PDB entry 8P62 | electron microscopy, 3.90 A resolution | chains 6 and A of the 14 polymer chains in the assembly

[Chain 6]
Protein: DNA replication licensing factor MCM6
Source organism: Saccharomyces cerevisiae
Notes: EC 3.6.4.12
UniProtKB: P53091 (MCM6_YEAST); numbering as in UniProt (aligned over 1-1017)
Chain sequence (1017 residues; row label = number of the first residue in the row):
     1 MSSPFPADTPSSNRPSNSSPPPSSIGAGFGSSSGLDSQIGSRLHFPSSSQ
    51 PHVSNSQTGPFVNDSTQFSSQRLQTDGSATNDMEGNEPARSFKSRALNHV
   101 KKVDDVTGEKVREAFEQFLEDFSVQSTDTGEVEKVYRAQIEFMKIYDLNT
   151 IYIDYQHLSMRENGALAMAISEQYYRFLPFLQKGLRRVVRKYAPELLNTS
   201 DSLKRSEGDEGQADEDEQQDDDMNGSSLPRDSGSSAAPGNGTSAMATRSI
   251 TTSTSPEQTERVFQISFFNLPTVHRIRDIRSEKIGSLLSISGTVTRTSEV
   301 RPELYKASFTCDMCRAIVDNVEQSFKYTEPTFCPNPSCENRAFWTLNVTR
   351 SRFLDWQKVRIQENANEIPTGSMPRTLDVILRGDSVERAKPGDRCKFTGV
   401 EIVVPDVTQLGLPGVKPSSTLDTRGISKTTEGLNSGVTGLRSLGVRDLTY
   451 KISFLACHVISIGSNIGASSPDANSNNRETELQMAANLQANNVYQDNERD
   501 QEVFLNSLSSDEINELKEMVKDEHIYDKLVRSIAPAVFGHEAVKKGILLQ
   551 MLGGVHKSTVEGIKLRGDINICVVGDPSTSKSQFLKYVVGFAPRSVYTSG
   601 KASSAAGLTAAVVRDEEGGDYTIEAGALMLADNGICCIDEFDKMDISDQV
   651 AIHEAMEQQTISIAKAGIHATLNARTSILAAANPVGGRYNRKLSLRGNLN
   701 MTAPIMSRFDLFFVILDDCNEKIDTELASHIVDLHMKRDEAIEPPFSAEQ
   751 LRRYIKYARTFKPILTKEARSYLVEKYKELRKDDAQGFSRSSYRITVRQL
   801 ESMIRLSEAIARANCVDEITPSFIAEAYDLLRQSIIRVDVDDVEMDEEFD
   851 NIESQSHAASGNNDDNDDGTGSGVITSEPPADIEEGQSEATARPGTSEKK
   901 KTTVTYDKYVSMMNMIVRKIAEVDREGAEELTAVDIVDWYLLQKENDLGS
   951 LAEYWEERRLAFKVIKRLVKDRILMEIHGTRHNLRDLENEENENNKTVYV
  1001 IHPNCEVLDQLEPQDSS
Unresolved in the structure: 1-96, 199-259, 417-427, 464-499, 841-1017
Ion coordination: Zn2+: Cys311, Cys314, Cys333, Cys338
Residues lining bound ligands:
  - ADP (adenosine-5'-diphosphate): Ala536, Val537, Phe538, Pro577, Ser578, Thr579, Ser580, Lys581, Ser582, Gln583, Asn683, Leu727, His730
  - ATP (adenosine-5'-triphosphate): Leu565, Glu657, Gln658, Arg708, Val797, Arg798, Glu801
What the authors report for this chain:
  - conformationally variable residues (loop rearrangement): Glu616 to Glu617

[Chain A]
Molecule: 9-nt DNA strand
Sequence (9 nucleotides; numbered 14 to 22; the number before each row is that of its first residue):
    14 AAAAAAAAA

[How chain 6 and chain A interact]
Pairs across the interface - 7 pairs, chain 6 then chain A:
  Ala605(6) - DA22(A)  phosphate contact
  Val612(6) - DA21(A)  phosphate contact
  Glu617(6) - DA16(A)  base contact
  Lys665(6) - DA20(A)  phosphate contact
  Lys665(6) - DA21(A)  salt bridge to the phosphate
  Ala666(6) - DA19(A)  phosphate contact
  Ala666(6) - DA20(A)  hydrogen bond to the phosphate

[Overview]
Chain 6 and chain A each contribute 5 residues to their interface, with 1 hydrogen bond and 1 salt bridge.
Among the polar pairs are Ala666(6)-DA20(A) and Lys665(6)-DA21(A). Chain 6 binds ATP and ADP. Cys311(6),
Cys314(6), Cys333(6) and Cys338(6) form the Zn2+ site. From the paper: conformational variability at
Glu616(6).
Chain 6 is DNA replication licensing factor MCM6 (Saccharomyces cerevisiae) and chain A is a 9-nt DNA strand;
the structure, S. cerevisiae ssDNA-sCMGE after DNA replication initiation, was determined by electron
microscopy, deposited together with 8P5E and 8P63.
